Entry 8F6B (X-ray diffraction, 2.75 A resolution); this record covers chains B and D of the 8 polymer chains in the assembly.

# Chain B (and D)
Molecule: PolG2
Organism: Mus musculus
Notes: chain D of this document is another copy of the same molecule, construct and numbering; everything in this record applies to it too
Reference sequence: Q0VES3 (Q0VES3_MOUSE); residues 17-459 here = UniProt positions 17-459
Sequence (455 residues; row label = number of the first residue in the row):
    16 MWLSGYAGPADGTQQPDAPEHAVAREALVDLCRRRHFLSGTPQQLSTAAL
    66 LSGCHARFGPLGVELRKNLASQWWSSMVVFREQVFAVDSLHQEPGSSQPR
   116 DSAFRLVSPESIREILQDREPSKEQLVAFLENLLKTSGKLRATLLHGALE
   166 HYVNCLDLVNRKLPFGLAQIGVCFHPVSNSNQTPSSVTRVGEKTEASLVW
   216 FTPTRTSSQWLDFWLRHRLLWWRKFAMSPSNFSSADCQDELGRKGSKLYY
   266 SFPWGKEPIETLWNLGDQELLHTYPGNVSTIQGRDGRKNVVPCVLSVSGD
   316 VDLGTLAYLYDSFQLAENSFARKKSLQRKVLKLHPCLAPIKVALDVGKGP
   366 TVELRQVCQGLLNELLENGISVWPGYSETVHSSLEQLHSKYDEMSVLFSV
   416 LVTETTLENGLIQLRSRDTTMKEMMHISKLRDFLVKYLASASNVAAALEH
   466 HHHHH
Unresolved in the structure: 16-40, 194-202, 338-340, 464-470 (chain D: 16-40, 194-202, 464-470)
Construct notes: initiating methionine (16); expression tag (460-470)
Reported in the primary citation:
  - self-association interface (contacts with another copy of this molecule); pairs are residue here / residue on that copy: Glu-368/Arg-220, Glu-419/Arg-220
  - binding site for the 18-nt DNA strand: Arg-299, Arg-302, Arg-337, Lys-338, Thr-366, Thr-394, His-396
  - binding site for the 18-nt DNA strand: Lys-303, Ser-398
  - mutagenesis - R299A/R302A/K303A, R337A/K338A/K339A: decreased catalytic activity

# How chain B and chain D interact
Pairs across the interface (13; chain B residue first):
  Phe-335(B) with Met-439(D)
  Gln-428(B) with Phe-335(D)
  Thr-434(B) with Met-436(D)
  Met-436(B) with Thr-434(D); Met-436(D), hydrophobic
  Lys-437(B) with Phe-335(D)
  Glu-438(B) with Phe-335(D)
  Met-439(B) with Ser-334(D); Phe-335(D), hydrophobic
  Asn-458(B) with Ala-462(D)
  Val-459(B) with Ser-455(D); Val-459(D), hydrophobic
  Ala-462(B) with Asn-458(D)
Also at the interface, not in a pair above, chain B (11 interface residues in all): Ser-455
Also at the interface, not in a pair above, chain D (12 interface residues in all): Thr-435, Lys-437, Glu-438

# Overview
The interface between chain B and chain D involves 11 residues on one side and 12 on the other. From the
paper: a binding site for the 18-nt DNA strand at Arg-299(B), Arg-302(B) and Arg-337(B) among others;
R299A/R302A/K303A and R337A/K338A/K339A of chain B reduce catalytic activity.
Chain B and chain D are both PolG2 (Mus musculus); the structure, Crystal structure of murine PolG2 hexamer
bound to DNA, was determined by X-ray diffraction together with 8F69 from the same study.
